PDB entry 1LTX | X-ray diffraction, 2.70 A resolution | chains A and P of the 4 polymer chains in the assembly

[Chain A]
Molecule: Rab geranylgeranyltransferase alpha subunit
Organism: Rattus norvegicus
Notes: EC 2.5.1.-
UniProtKB: Q08602 (PGTA_RAT); residue numbers follow UniProt; this construct covers 1-567
Sequence (567 residues; row label = number of the first residue in the row):
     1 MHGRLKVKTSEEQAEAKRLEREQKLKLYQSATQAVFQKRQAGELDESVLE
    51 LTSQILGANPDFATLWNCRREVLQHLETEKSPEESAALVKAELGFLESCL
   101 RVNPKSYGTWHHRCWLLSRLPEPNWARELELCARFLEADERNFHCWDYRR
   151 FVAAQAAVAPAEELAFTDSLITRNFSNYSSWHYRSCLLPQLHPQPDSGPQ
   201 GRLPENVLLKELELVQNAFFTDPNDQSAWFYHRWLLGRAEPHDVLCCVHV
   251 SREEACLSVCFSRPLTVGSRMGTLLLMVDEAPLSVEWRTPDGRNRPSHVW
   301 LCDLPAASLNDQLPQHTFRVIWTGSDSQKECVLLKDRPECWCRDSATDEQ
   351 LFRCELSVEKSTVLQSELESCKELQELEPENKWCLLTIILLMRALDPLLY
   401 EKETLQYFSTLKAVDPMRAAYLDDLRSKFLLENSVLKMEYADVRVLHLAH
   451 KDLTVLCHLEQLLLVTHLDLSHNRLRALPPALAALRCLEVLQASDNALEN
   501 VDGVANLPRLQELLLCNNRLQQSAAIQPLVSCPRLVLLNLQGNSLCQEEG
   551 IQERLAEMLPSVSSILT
Unresolved in the structure: 1-23, 194-199, 242-243
UniProt features mapped onto this chain:
  - modified residue: Ser98 (Phosphoserine)

[Chain P]
Molecule: AAAA
Sequence (4 residues; numbered 9 to 12; the number before each row is that of its first residue):
     9 AAAA
Residues lining bound ligands: farnesyl (FAR): Ala9, Ala10, Ala11, Ala12

[Chain A / chain P interface]
Pairs across the interface - 4 pairs, chain A then chain P:
  Tyr107(A) with Ala9(P), hydrogen bond (side chain-backbone); Ala12(P)
  Phe143(A) with Ala9(P); Ala12(P), hydrophobic
Interface residues without a listed pair, chain A (4 interface residues in all): Asp61, His144
Interface residues without a listed pair, chain P (4 interface residues in all): Ala10, Ala11

[Summary]
The chain A/chain P interface involves 4 residues from each chain; the contacts include 1 hydrogen bond. Its
one hydrogen-bonded contact is Tyr107(A)-Ala9(P). Chain P binds farnesyl.
Here chain A is Rab geranylgeranyltransferase alpha subunit (Rattus norvegicus) and chain P is AAAA. Entry
1LTX (Structure of Rab Escort Protein-1 in complex with Rab geranylgeranyl transferase and isoprenoid) was
determined by X-ray diffraction.
